PDB entry 8G00 | electron microscopy, 3.40 A resolution | chains G and I of the 8 polymer chains in the assembly

[Chain G]
Protein: DNA-directed RNA polymerase subunit alpha
From: Escherichia coli
UniProt: A0A5B9AW69 (A0A5B9AW69_ECOLX); numbering as in UniProt (aligned over 1-235)
Sequence (235 residues; numbered 1 to 235; the number before each row is that of its first residue):
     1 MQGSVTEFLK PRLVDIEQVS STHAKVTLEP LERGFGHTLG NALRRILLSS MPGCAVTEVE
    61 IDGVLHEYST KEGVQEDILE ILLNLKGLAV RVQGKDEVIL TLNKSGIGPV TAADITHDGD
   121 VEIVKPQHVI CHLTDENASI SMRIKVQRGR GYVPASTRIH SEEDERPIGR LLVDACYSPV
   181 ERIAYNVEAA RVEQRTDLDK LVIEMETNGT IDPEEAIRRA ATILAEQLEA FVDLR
Disordered / not traced: 1-7, 160-165, 235

[Chain I]
Protein: DNA-directed RNA polymerase subunit beta
From: Escherichia coli
Notes: EC 2.7.7.6
UniProt: P0A8V2 (RPOB_ECOLI); residue numbers follow UniProt; this construct covers 1-1342
Sequence (1342 residues; row label = number of the first residue in the row):
     1 MVYSYTEKKR IRKDFGKRPQ VLDVPYLLSI QLDSFQKFIE QDPEGQYGLE AAFRSVFPIQ
    61 SYSGNSELQY VSYRLGEPVF DVQECQIRGV TYSAPLRVKL RLVIYEREAP EGTVKDIKEQ
   121 EVYMGEIPLM TDNGTFVING TERVIVSQLH RSPGVFFDSD KGKTHSSGKV LYNARIIPYR
   181 GSWLDFEFDP KDNLFVRIDR RRKLPATIIL RALNYTTEQI LDLFFEKVIF EIRDNKLQME
   241 LVPERLRGET ASFDIEANGK VYVEKGRRIT ARHIRQLEKD DVKLIEVPVE YIAGKVVAKD
   301 YIDESTGELI CAANMELSLD LLAKLSQSGH KRIETLFTND LDHGPYISET LRVDPTNDRL
   361 SALVEIYRMM RPGEPPTREA AESLFENLFF SEDRYDLSAV GRMKFNRSLL REEIEGSGIL
   421 SKDDIIDVMK KLIDIRNGKG EVDDIDHLGN RRIRSVGEMA ENQFRVGLVR VERAVKERLS
   481 LGDLDTLMPQ DMINAKPISA AVKEFFGSSQ LSQFMDQNNP LSEITHKRRI SALGPGGLTR
   541 ERAGFEVRDV HPTHYGRVCP IETPEGPNIG LINSLSVYAQ TNEYGFLETP YRKVTDGVVT
   601 DEIHYLSAIE EGNYVIAQAN SNLDEEGHFV EDLVTCRSKG ESSLFSRDQV DYMDVSTQQV
   661 VSVGASLIPF LEHDDANRAL MGANMQRQAV PTLRADKPLV GTGMERAVAV DSGVTAVAKR
   721 GGVVQYVDAS RIVIKVNEDE MYPGEAGIDI YNLTKYTRSN QNTCINQMPC VSLGEPVERG
   781 DVLADGPSTD LGELALGQNM RVAFMPWNGY NFEDSILVSE RVVQEDRFTT IHIQELACVS
   841 RDTKLGPEEI TADIPNVGEA ALSKLDESGI VYIGAEVTGG DILVGKVTPK GETQLTPEEK
   901 LLRAIFGEKA SDVKDSSLRV PNGVSGTVID VQVFTRDGVE KDKRALEIEE MQLKQAKKDL
   961 SEELQILEAG LFSRIRAVLV AGGVEAEKLD KLPRDRWLEL GLTDEEKQNQ LEQLAEQYDE
  1021 LKHEFEKKLE AKRRKITQGD DLAPGVLKIV KVYLAVKRRI QPGDKMAGRH GNKGVISKIN
  1081 PIEDMPYDEN GTPVDIVLNP LGVPSRMNIG QILETHLGMA AKGIGDKINA MLKQQQEVAK
  1141 LREFIQRAYD LGADVRQKVD LSTFSDEEVM RLAENLRKGM PIATPVFDGA KEAEIKELLK
  1201 LGDLPTSGQI RLYDGRTGEQ FERPVTVGYM YMLKLNHLVD DKMHARSTGS YSLVTQQPLG
  1261 GKAQFGGQRF GEMEVWALEA YGAAYTLQEM LTVKSDDVNG RTKMYKNIVD GNHQMEPGMP
  1321 ESFNVLLKEI RSLGINIELE DE
Disordered / not traced: 1, 891-914, 1342
Swiss-Prot annotation at these positions:
  - modified residue (N6-acetyllysine): K1022, K1200
  - mutagenesis: I561 (I561S: Resistant to antibiotics salinamide A and B), I569 (I569S: Resistant to antibiotics salinamide A and B), A665 (A665E: Resistant to antibiotics salinamide A and B), D675 (D675A/G: Resistant to antibiotics salinamide A and B), N677 (N677H/K: Resistant to antibiotics salinamide A and B), L680 (L680M: Resistant to antibiotics salinamide A and B), E813 (E813K: Disrupts the enzyme's active center)

[How chain G and chain I interact]
Residue-residue contacts - 79 pairs, chain G then chain I:
  N41(G) - G1215(I)
  N41(G) - R1216(I)  hydrogen bond (side chain-backbone)
  N41(G) - T1217(I)  hydrogen bond (side chain-backbone)
  N41(G) - G1218(I)
  R44(G) - E1083(I)  hydrogen bond (side chain-backbone)
  R44(G) - Y1087(I)
  R44(G) - G1091(I)
  R44(G) - P1093(I)
  R45(G) - E1083(I)  hydrogen bond (side chain-backbone)
  R45(G) - D1084(I)  salt bridge
  R45(G) - G1215(I)  hydrogen bond (side chain-backbone)
  R45(G) - R1216(I)
  L48(G) - E1083(I)
  S49(G) - E1083(I)  hydrogen bond
  L65(G) - I873(I)  hydrophobic
  H66(G) - G874(I)
  H66(G) - I929(I)  hydrogen bond (side chain-backbone)
  E67(G) - K1057(I)  salt bridge
  Y68(G) - Y756(I)
  Y68(G) - I831(I)  hydrophobic
  Y68(G) - T927(I)
  Y68(G) - I929(I)  hydrophobic
  Y68(G) - A1055(I)  hydrophobic
  Y68(G) - K1057(I)
  T70(G) - A729(I)
  T70(G) - K755(I)
  K71(G) - D728(I)
  E72(G) - D728(I)
  G73(G) - Y726(I)
  G73(G) - D728(I)  hydrogen bond (backbone-side chain)
  V74(G) - D728(I)
  V74(G) - A729(I)  hydrogen bond (backbone-backbone)
  Q75(G) - V727(I)
  Q75(G) - D728(I)
  Q75(G) - A729(I)  hydrogen bond (backbone-backbone)
  Q75(G) - P769(I)
  Q75(G) - V771(I)  hydrogen bond (side chain-backbone)
  E76(G) - A729(I)
  D77(G) - A729(I)
  D77(G) - K755(I)  salt bridge
  D77(G) - Y756(I)  hydrogen bond
  D77(G) - N766(I)  hydrogen bond
  D77(G) - M768(I)
  L79(G) - L693(I)  hydrophobic
  L79(G) - Y756(I)
  L79(G) - I831(I)  hydrophobic
  L79(G) - K1057(I)
  E80(G) - R694(I)  salt bridge
  E80(G) - M768(I)
  L83(G) - L693(I)  hydrophobic
  L83(G) - R694(I)
  L83(G) - D826(I)
  K86(G) - Q824(I)  hydrogen bond (side chain-backbone)
  K86(G) - D826(I)  salt bridge
  T134(G) - Y726(I)
  T134(G) - V727(I)  hydrogen bond (side chain-backbone)
  T134(G) - L773(I)
  D135(G) - Y726(I)
  Y152(G) - E820(I)
  Y152(G) - V823(I)
  Y152(G) - Q824(I)
  Y152(G) - R1059(I)
  P154(G) - R1059(I)
  S156(G) - R1059(I)  hydrogen bond
  I168(G) - I873(I)
  I168(G) - G874(I)
  I168(G) - A875(I)  hydrophobic
  R170(G) - E876(I)
  D174(G) - D826(I)
  C176(G) - Q824(I)
  E181(G) - R821(I)
  R182(G) - N1090(I)  hydrogen bond (side chain-backbone)
  R182(G) - G1091(I)
  R182(G) - T1092(I)
  A184(G) - E1089(I)
  A184(G) - N1090(I)
  A184(G) - G1091(I)
  Y185(G) - Y1087(I)  hydrogen bond
  Y185(G) - G1218(I)  hydrogen bond (side chain-backbone)
Interface residues without a listed pair, chain G (42 interface residues in all): H37, R166, L172, S178, V180, I183, N186, E206
Interface residues without a listed pair, chain I (48 interface residues in all): S730, S772, K864, Y872, V928, K958, I1082, K1133

[Summary]
42 residues of chain G face 48 of chain I across their interface, with 19 hydrogen bonds and 5 salt bridges.
Polar contacts include R45(G)-D1084(I), E67(G)-K1057(I) and D77(G)-K755(I). From UniProt: 7 mutagenesis sites
on chain I.
Here chain G is DNA-directed RNA polymerase subunit alpha and chain I is DNA-directed RNA polymerase subunit
beta, both from Escherichia coli. Entry 8G00 (Cryo-EM structure of 3DVA component 0 of Escherichia coli
que-PEC (paused elongation complex) RNA Polymerase minus ...) was determined by electron microscopy, deposited
together with 8F3C, 8G1S, 8G2W, 8G4W, 8G7E and 8G8Z.
